3MV6 - chains M and O of the 6 polymer chains in the assembly; structure by X-ray diffraction, 1.86 A resolution.

# Chain M (and O)
Protein: Protocatechuate 3,4-dioxygenase beta chain
Source organism: Pseudomonas putida
Notes: EC 1.13.11.3; chain O of this document is another copy of the same molecule, construct and numbering; everything in this record applies to it too
Reference sequence: P00437 (PCXB_PSEPU); residues 301-538 here correspond to UniProt positions 2-239 (UniProt number = residue number - 299)
Sequence (238 residues; numbered 301 to 538; the number before each row is that of its first residue):
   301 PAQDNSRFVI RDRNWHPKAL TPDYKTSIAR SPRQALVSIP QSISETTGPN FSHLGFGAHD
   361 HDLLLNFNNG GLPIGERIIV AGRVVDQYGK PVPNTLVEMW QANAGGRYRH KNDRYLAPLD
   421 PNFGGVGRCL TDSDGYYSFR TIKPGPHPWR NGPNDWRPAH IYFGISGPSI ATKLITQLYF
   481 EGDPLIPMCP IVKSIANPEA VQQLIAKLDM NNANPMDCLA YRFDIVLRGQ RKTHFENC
Sequence notes: engineered mutation His447 (Tyr148 in P00437), Tyr462 (His163 in P00437)
Ion coordination: Fe ion: Tyr408, His460, Tyr462 (together with 3,4-dihydroxybenzoic acid)
Residues lining bound ligands: 3,4-dihydroxybenzoic acid (DHB): Tyr408, His447, Trp449, Arg457, His460, Tyr462, Ile491

# Chain M / chain O interface
Pairs across the interface (12; chain M residue first):
  Ile310(M) with Pro453(O); Asn454(O)
  Asn314(M) with Asp323(O), hydrogen bond
  Lys318(M) with Asp323(O), salt bridge
  Arg333(M) with Ile328(O)
  Ala335(M) with Lys325(O); Ile328(O), hydrophobic
  Leu336(M) with Lys325(O), hydrogen bond (backbone-side chain)
  Ser338(M) with Lys325(O), hydrogen bond; Asn451(O), hydrogen bond (side chain-backbone); Gly452(O); Pro453(O)

# In short
Chain M and chain O each contribute 7 residues to their interface; the contacts include 4 hydrogen bonds and 1
salt bridge. Polar contacts include Lys318(M)-Asp323(O), Asn314(M)-Asp323(O) and Leu336(M)-Lys325(O). Ligands
of chain M: 3,4-dihydroxybenzoic acid. Tyr408(M), His460(M) and Tyr462(M) form the Fe ion site.
Chain M and chain O are both Protocatechuate 3,4-dioxygenase beta chain (Pseudomonas putida); the structure,
Axial Ligand Swapping In Double Mutant Maintains Intradiol-cleavage Chemistry in Protocatechuate
3,4-Dioxygenase, was determined by X-ray diffraction.
